Entry 1O9D (X-ray diffraction, 2.30 A resolution); this record covers chains A and P.

Chain A:
Protein: 14-3-3-like protein C
From: Nicotiana tabacum
UniProtKB: P93343 (143C_TOBAC); residues 1-260 here = UniProt positions 1-260
Sequence (260 residues; numbered 1 to 260; the number before each row is that of its first residue):
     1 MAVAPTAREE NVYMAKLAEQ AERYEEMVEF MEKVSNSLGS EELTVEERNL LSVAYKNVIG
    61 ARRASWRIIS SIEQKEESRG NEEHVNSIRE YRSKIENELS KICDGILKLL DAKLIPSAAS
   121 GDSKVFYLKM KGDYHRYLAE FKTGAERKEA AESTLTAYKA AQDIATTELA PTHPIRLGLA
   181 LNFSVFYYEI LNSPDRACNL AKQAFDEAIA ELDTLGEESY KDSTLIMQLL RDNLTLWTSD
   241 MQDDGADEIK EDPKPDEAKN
Disordered / not traced: 1-4, 218-221, 241-260

Chain P:
Protein: Plasma membrane h+ atpase
UniProtKB: Q40409 (Q40409); residues 1-5 here correspond to UniProt positions 436-440 (UniProt number = residue number + 435)
Sequence (5 residues; numbered 1 to 5; the number before each row is that of its first residue):
     1 QSYTV
Modified / non-standard residues: T4 (phosphothreonine; TPO)

How chain A and chain P interact:
Contacting residue pairs (23; chain A residue first):
  K56(A) with T4(P)
  R63(A) with T4(P)
  R67(A) with Q1(P)
  K129(A) with V5(P), hydrogen bond (side chain-backbone)
  R136(A) with T4(P)
  Y137(A) with T4(P)
  G178(A) with V5(P)
  L181(A) with Y3(P); T4(P); V5(P)
  N182(A) with T4(P); V5(P), hydrogen bond (side chain-backbone)
  V185(A) with S2(P); Y3(P); T4(P)
  E189(A) with Q1(P), hydrogen bond (side chain-backbone); S2(P), hydrogen bond
  L229(A) with Y3(P), hydrophobic; V5(P), hydrophobic
  D232(A) with Y3(P)
  N233(A) with S2(P); Y3(P), hydrogen bond (side chain-backbone)
  W237(A) with S2(P), hydrogen bond
Interface residues without a listed pair, chain A (19 interface residues in all): D133, Y188, I226, L236
From the paper, about this interface:
  - residue pairs: K56(A)-T4(P), R63(A)-T4(P), R136(A)-T4(P), Y137(A)-T4(P) (hydrogen bond), N233(A)-Y3(P) (hydrogen bond)
  - interface residues, chain A: K56(A), R63(A), R136(A), Y137(A), N233(A)

Summary:
Chain A and chain P form an interface of 19 and 5 residues respectively; the contacts include 6 hydrogen
bonds. Polar pairs include K129(A)-V5(P), N182(A)-V5(P) and E189(A)-Q1(P). The authors report contacts between
K56(A) and T4(P), R63(A) and T4(P) and R136(A) and T4(P); hydrogen bonds between Y137(A) and T4(P) and N233(A)
and Y3(P). From the paper: interface residues K56(A), R63(A) and R136(A) among others.
Here chain A is 14-3-3-like protein C (Nicotiana tabacum) and chain P is Plasma membrane h+ atpase. Entry 1O9D
(Structural view of a fungal toxin acting on a 14-3-3 regulatory complex) was determined by X-ray diffraction,
deposited together with 1O9C, 1O9E and 1O9F.
